Entry 7UBL (X-ray diffraction, 2.18 A resolution); this record covers chains A and C of the 3 polymer chains in the assembly.

Chain A:
Name: Antitermination protein Q
From: Escherichia phage Lambda
Reference sequence: P03047 (REGQ_LAMBD); residues 62-207 here = UniProt positions 62-207
Chain sequence (147 residues; numbered 61 to 207; the number before each row is that of its first residue):
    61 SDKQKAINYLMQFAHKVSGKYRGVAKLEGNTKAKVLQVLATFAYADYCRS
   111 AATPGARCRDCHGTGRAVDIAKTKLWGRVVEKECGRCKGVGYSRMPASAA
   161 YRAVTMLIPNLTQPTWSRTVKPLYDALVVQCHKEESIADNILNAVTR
Unresolved in the structure: 202-207
Differences from the reference sequence: expression tag (61); engineered mutation Lys134 (Glu in P03047)
Ion coordination: Zn2+: Cys118, Cys121, Cys144, Cys147
Swiss-Prot annotation at these positions:
  - zinc finger: Cys118 to Cys147
  - DNA-binding region: Leu171 to His192
  - binding site (Zn(2+)): Cys118, Cys121, Cys144, Cys147
  - site (Interaction with host rpoB): Thr101, Ala160, Thr165
  - mutagenesis: Val189 (V189E: Increased suppressor activity), His192 (H192Y: Increased suppressor activity)
From the paper describing this entry:
  - mutagenesis - E194K: increased binding to the 19-nt DNA strand (citing earlier work)

Chain C:
Molecule: 19-nt DNA strand
Sequence (19 nucleotides; numbered 1 to 19; the number before each row is that of its first residue):
     1 CATTGAATAAAATTGGGTG

Chain A / chain C interface:
Contacting residue pairs (20; chain A residue first):
  Arg82(A) - DT3(C)  salt bridge to the phosphate
  Arg82(A) - DT4(C)  salt bridge to the phosphate
  Arg119(A) - DG15(C)  base contact
  Arg119(A) - DG16(C)  hydrogen bond to the base
  Arg119(A) - DG17(C)  hydrogen bond to the base
  Arg146(A) - DT14(C)  base contact
  Arg146(A) - DG15(C)  hydrogen bond to the base
  Lys148(A) - DA12(C)  salt bridge to the phosphate
  Lys148(A) - DT13(C)  phosphate contact
  Arg154(A) - DA12(C)  phosphate contact
  Arg154(A) - DT13(C)  salt bridge to the phosphate
  Thr172(A) - DG5(C)  hydrogen bond to the phosphate
  Pro174(A) - DG5(C)  base contact
  Pro174(A) - DA6(C)  base contact
  Pro174(A) - DA7(C)  base contact
  Thr175(A) - DT4(C)  sugar contact
  Thr175(A) - DG5(C)  hydrogen bond to the phosphate
  Arg178(A) - DT4(C)  base contact
  Arg178(A) - DG5(C)  hydrogen bond to the base
  Thr179(A) - DT4(C)  phosphate contact
Other interface residues (no listed pair), chain A (13 interface residues in all): Ser153, Asn170, Gln173

In short:
13 residues of chain A and 11 residues of chain C are in contact, with 6 hydrogen bonds and 4 salt bridges.
Polar pairs include Arg119(A)-DG16(C), Arg119(A)-DG17(C) and Arg146(A)-DG15(C). From UniProt: 4 Zn2+-binding
residues and 2 mutagenesis sites on chain A. The paper reports that E194K of chain A increases binding to the
19-nt DNA strand.
Here chain A is Antitermination protein Q (Escherichia phage Lambda) and chain C is a 19-nt DNA strand. Entry
7UBL (Transcription antitermination factor Qlambda in complex with Q-lambda-binding-element DNA) was
determined by X-ray diffraction together with 7UBJ, 7UBM and 7UBN from the same study.
